Entry 4QZE (X-ray diffraction, 2.25 A resolution); this record covers chains A and D of the 4 polymer chains in the assembly.

[Chain A]
Molecule: DNA nucleotidylexotransferase
From: Mus musculus
Notes: EC 2.7.7.31
UniProt: P09838 (TDT_MOUSE); the construct lacks a stretch of the UniProt sequence, so the offset changes along the chain: 132-482 = UniProt 132-482; 483-510 = UniProt 503-530
Chain sequence (400 residues; row label = number of the first residue in the row):
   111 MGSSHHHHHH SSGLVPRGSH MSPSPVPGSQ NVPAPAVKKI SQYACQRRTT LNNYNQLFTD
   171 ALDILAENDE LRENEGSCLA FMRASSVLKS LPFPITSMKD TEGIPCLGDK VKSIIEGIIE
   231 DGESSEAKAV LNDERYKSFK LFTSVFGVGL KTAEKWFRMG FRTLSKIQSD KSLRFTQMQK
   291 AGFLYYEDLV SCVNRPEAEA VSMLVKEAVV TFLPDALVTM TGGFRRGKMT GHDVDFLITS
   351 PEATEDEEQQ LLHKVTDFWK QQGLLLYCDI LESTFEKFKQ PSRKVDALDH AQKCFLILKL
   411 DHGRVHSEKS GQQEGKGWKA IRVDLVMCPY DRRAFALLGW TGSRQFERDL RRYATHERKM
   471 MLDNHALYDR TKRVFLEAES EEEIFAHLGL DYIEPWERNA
Not modelled in the structure: 111-147, 382-401, 417-424
Differences from the reference sequence: expression tag (111-131); engineered mutation Ala401 (Phe in P09838)
Curated features (UniProtKB/Swiss-Prot):
  - region: Val258 to Thr262 (Involved in DNA binding)
  - binding site (a 2'-deoxyribonucleoside 5'-triphosphate): Gly333 to Lys338, His342 to Asp345, Gly449, Trp450
  - binding site (Mg(2+)): Asp343, Asp345, Asp434
  - modified residue: Ser134 (Phosphoserine)
Metal / ion sites: Na+: Thr253, Val255, Val258 (shared with 1 residue of chain U); Mg2+ site 1: Asp343, Asp345 (together with 2',3'-dideoxycytidine 5'-triphosphate); Mg2+ site 2: Asp343, Asp345, Asp434 (together with 2',3'-dideoxycytidine 5'-triphosphate)
Residues lining bound ligands: 2',3'-dideoxycytidine 5'-triphosphate (DCT): Gly332, Gly333, Arg336, Lys338, Thr340, Gly341, His342, Asp343, Asp345, Gly449, Trp450, Thr451, Gly452, Ser453, Arg454, Glu457, Arg461
Reported in the primary citation:
  - conformationally variable residues (order/disorder transition): Asp396 to Leu398, Asp399, Lys403
  - mutagenesis - F401A: abolished catalytic activity on in trans
  - mutagenesis - L398A, F405A: decreased catalytic activity
  - mutagenesis - R461A: abolished catalytic activity

[Chain D]
Molecule: 6-nt DNA strand
Sequence (6 nucleotides; row label = number of the first residue in the row):
     1 AAAAAC

[Chain A / chain D interface]
Residue-residue contacts - 16 pairs, chain A then chain D:
  Gln152(A) - DA3(D)  phosphate contact
  Gln152(A) - DA4(D)  phosphate contact
  Gly186(A) - DA1(D)  base contact
  Ser187(A) - DA1(D)  sugar contact
  Ala190(A) - DA1(D)  sugar contact
  Phe191(A) - DA1(D)  sugar contact
  Pro215(A) - DA3(D)  phosphate contact
  Cys216(A) - DA2(D)  phosphate contact
  Cys216(A) - DA3(D)  hydrogen bond to the phosphate
  Leu217(A) - DA2(D)  phosphate contact
  Leu217(A) - DA3(D)  phosphate contact
  Gly218(A) - DA2(D)  hydrogen bond to the phosphate
  Asp219(A) - DA2(D)  hydrogen bond to the phosphate
  Lys220(A) - DA1(D)  sugar contact
  Lys220(A) - DA2(D)  hydrogen bond to the phosphate
  Val221(A) - DA2(D)  hydrogen bond to the phosphate

[Overview]
12 residues of chain A and 4 residues of chain D are in contact; the contacts include 5 hydrogen bonds. Polar
contacts include Cys216(A)-DA3(D), Gly218(A)-DA2(D) and Asp219(A)-DA2(D). Chain A binds 2',3'-dideoxycytidine
5'-triphosphate. From the paper: L398A and F405A of chain A reduce catalytic activity; conformational
variability at Asp396(A), Asp399(A) and Lys403(A); 4 substitutions were tested in all.
Here chain A is DNA nucleotidylexotransferase (Mus musculus) and chain D is a 6-nt DNA strand. Entry 4QZE
(Mouse Tdt, F401A mutant, in complex with a DSB substrate, C-G base pair) was determined by X-ray diffraction,
deposited together with 4QZ8, 4QZ9, 4QZA, 4QZB, 4QZC, 4QZD and 4 further entries.
